PDB entry 8TTL | electron microscopy, 2.60 A resolution | chains B and E of the 6 polymer chains in the assembly

Chain B (and E):
Name: Microtubule-associated protein tau
Organism: Homo sapiens
Notes: chain E of this document is another copy of the same molecule, construct and numbering; everything in this record applies to it too
UniProt: P10636 (TAU_HUMAN), isoform P10636-6; residues 59-441 here correspond to UniProt positions 1-383 (UniProt number = residue number - 58)
Sequence (383 residues; each row starts with the number of its first residue):
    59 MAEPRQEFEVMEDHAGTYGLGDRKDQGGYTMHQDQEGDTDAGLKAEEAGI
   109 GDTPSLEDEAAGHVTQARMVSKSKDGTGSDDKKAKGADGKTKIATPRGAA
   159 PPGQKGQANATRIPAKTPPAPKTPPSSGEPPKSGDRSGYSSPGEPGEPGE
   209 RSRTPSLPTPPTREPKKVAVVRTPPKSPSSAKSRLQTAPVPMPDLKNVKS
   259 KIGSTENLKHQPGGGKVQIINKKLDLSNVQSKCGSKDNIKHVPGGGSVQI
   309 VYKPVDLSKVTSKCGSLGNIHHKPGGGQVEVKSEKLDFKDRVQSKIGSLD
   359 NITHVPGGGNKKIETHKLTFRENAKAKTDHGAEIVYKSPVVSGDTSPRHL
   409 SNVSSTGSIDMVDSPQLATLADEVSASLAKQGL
Unresolved in the structure: 59-350, 441 (chain E: 59-303, 331-441)
Differences from the reference sequence: engineered mutation Glu202 (Ser144 in P10636), Glu205 (Thr147 in P10636), Glu208 (Ser150 in P10636)
Curated features (UniProtKB/Swiss-Prot):
  - site (Not glycated): Lys82, Lys102
  - modified residue: Ala60 (N-acetylalanine), Tyr76 (Phosphotyrosine), Tyr87 (Phosphotyrosine), Thr169 (Phosphothreonine)
  - cross-link: Lys102 (Glycyl lysine isopeptide (Lys-Gly) (interchain with G-Cter in ubiquitin))
Reported in the primary citation:
  - post-translational modification sites: Asp421
  - post-translational modification sites: Ser396, Ser400, Thr403, Ser404 (citing earlier work)

Chain B / chain E interface:
Residue-residue contacts (6):
  His388(B) with Cys322(E); Gly323(E); Ser324(E)
  Gly389(B) with Cys322(E), hydrogen bond (backbone-backbone)
  Glu391(B) with Lys317(E), salt bridge
  Val398(B) with Leu315(E), hydrophobic
Other interface residues (no listed pair), chain E (7 interface residues in all): Val313, Thr319

In short:
4 residues of chain B and 7 residues of chain E are in contact; the contacts include 1 hydrogen bond and 1
salt bridge. Polar pairs include Glu391(B)-Lys317(E) and Gly389(B)-Cys322(E). The paper reports modification
sites Asp421(B), Ser396(B) and Ser400(B) among others.
Chain B and chain E are both Microtubule-associated protein tau (Homo sapiens); the structure,
AT8-Phosphomimetic Tau Filaments (Full-length, Cofactor-Free 0N4R Tau S202E, T205E, S208E), was determined by
electron microscopy, deposited together with 8TTN.
